Entry 4Q5S (X-ray diffraction, 3.00 A resolution); this record covers chains C and D of the 9 polymer chains in the assembly.

== Chain C ==
Name: DNA-directed RNA polymerase subunit beta
Source organism: Thermus thermophilus
Notes: EC 2.7.7.6
UniProtKB: Q8RQE9 (RPOB_THET8); numbering as in UniProt (aligned over 1-1119)
Sequence (1119 residues; row label = number of the first residue in the row):
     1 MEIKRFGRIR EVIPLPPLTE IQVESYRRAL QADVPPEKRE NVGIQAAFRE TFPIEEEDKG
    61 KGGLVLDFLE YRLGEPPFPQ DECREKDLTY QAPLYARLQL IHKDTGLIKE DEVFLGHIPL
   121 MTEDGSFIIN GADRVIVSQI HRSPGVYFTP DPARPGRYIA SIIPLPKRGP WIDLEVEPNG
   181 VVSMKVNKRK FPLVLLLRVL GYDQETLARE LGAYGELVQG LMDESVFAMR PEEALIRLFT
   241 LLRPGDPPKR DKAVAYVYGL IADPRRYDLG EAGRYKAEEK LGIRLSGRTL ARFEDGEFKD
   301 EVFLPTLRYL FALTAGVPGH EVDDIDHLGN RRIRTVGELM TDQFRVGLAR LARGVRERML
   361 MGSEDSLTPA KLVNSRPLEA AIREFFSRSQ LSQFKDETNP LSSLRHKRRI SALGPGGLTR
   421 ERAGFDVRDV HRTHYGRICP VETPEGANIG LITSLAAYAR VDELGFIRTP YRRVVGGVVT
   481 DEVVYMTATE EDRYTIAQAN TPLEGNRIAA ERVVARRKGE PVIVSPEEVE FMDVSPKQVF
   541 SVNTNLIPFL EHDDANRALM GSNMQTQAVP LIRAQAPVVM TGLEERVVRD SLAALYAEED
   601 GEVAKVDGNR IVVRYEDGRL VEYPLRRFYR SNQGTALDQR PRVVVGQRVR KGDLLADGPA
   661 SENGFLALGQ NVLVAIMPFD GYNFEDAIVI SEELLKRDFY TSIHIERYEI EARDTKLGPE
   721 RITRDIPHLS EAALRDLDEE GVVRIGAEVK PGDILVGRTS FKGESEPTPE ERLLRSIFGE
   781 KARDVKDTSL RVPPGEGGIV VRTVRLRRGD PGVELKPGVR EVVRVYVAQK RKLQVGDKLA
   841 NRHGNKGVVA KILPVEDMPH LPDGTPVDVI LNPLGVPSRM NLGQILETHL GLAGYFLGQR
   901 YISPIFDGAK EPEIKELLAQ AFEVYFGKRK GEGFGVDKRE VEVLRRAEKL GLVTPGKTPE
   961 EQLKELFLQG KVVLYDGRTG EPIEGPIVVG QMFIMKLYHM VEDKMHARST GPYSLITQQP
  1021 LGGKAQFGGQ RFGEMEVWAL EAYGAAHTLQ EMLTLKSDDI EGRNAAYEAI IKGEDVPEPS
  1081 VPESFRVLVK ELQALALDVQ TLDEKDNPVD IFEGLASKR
Not modelled in the structure: 57-63, 1119
Ligand contacts: ATP (adenosine-5'-triphosphate): Gln-390, Gln-393, Arg-420

== Chain D ==
Name: DNA-directed RNA polymerase subunit beta'
Source organism: Thermus thermophilus
Notes: EC 2.7.7.6
UniProtKB: Q8RQE8 (RPOC_THET8); numbering as in UniProt (aligned over 1-1524)
Sequence (1524 residues; numbered 1 to 1524; the number before each row is that of its first residue):
     1 MKKEVRKVRI ALASPEKIRS WSYGEVEKPE TINYRTLKPE RDGLFDERIF GPIKDYECAC
    61 GKYKRQRFEG KVCERCGVEV TKSIVRRYRM GHIELATPAA HIWFVKDVPS KIGTLLDLSA
   121 TELEQVLYFS KYIVLDPKGA ILNGVPVEKR QLLTDEEYRE LRYGKQETYP LPPGVDALVK
   181 DGEEVVKGQE LAPGVVSRLD GVALYRFPRR VRVEYVKKER AGLRLPLAAW VEKEAYKPGE
   241 ILAELPEPYL FRAEEEGVVE LKELEEGAFL VLRREDEPVA TYFLPVGMTP LVVHGEIVEK
   301 GQPLAEAKGL LRMPRQVRAA QVEAEEEGET VYLTLFLEWT EPKDYRVQPH MNVVVPEGAR
   361 VEAGDKIVAA IDPEEEVIAE AEGVVHLHEP ASILVVKARV YPFEDDVEVS TGDRVAPGDV
   421 LADGGKVKSD VYGRVEVDLV RNVVRVVESY DIDARMGAEA IQQLLKELDL EALEKELLEE
   481 MKHPSRARRA KARKRLEVVR AFLDSGNRPE WMILEAVPVL PPDLRPMVQV DGGRFATSDL
   541 NDLYRRLINR NNRLKKLLAQ GAPEIIIRNE KRMLQEAVDA LLDNGRRGAP VTNPGSDRPL
   601 RSLTDILSGK QGRFRQNLLG KRVDYSGRSV IVVGPQLKLH QCGLPKRMAL ELFKPFLLKK
   661 MEEKGIAPNV KAARRMLERQ RDIKDEVWDA LEEVIHGKVV LLNRAPTLHR LGIQAFQPVL
   721 VEGQSIQLHP LVCEAFNADF DGDQMAVHVP LSSFAQAEAR IQMLSAHNLL SPASGEPLAK
   781 PSRDIILGLY YITQVRKEKK GAGLEFATPE EALAAHERGE VALNAPIKVA GRETSVGRLK
   841 YVFANPDEAL LAVAHGIVDL QDVVTVRYMG KRLETSPGRI LFARIVAEAV EDEKVAWELI
   901 QLDVPQEKNS LKDLVYQAFL RLGMEKTARL LDALKYYGFT FSTTSGITIG IDDAVIPEEK
   961 KQYLEEADRK LLQIEQAYEM GFLTDRERYD QILQLWTETT EKVTQAVFKN FEENYPFNPL
  1021 YVMAQSGARG NPQQIRQLCG LRGLMQKPSG ETFEVPVRSS FREGLTVLEY FISSHGARKG
  1081 GADTALRTAD SGYLTRKLVD VTHEIVVREA DCGTTNYISV PLFQPDEVTR SLRLRKRADI
  1141 EAGLYGRVLA REVEVLGVRL EEGRYLSMDD VHLLIKAAEA GEIQEVPVRS PLTCQTRYGV
  1201 CQKCYGYDLS MARPVSIGEA VGIVAAQSIG EPGTQLTMRT FHTGGVAGAA DITQGLPRVI
  1261 ELFEARRPKA KAVISEIDGV VRIEETEEKL SVFVESEGFS KEYKLPKEAR LLVKDGDYVE
  1321 AGQPLTRGAI DPHQLLEAKG PEAVERYLVE EIQKVYRAQG VKLHDKHIEI VVRQMMKYVE
  1381 VTDPGDSRLL EGQVLEKWDV EALNERLIAE GKTPVAWKPL LMGVTKSALS TKSWLSAASF
  1441 QNTTHVLTEA AIAGKKDELI GLKENVILGR LIPAGTGSDF VRFTQVVDQK TLKAIEEARK
  1501 EAVEAKERPA ARRGVKREQP GKQA
Not modelled in the structure: 1-3, 1239-1253, 1503-1524
Bound ions: Zn2+ site 1: Cys-58, Cys-60, Cys-73, Cys-76; Mg2+: Asp-739, Asp-741, Asp-743 (shared with 2 residues of chain I); Zn2+ site 2: Cys-1112, Cys-1194, Cys-1201, Cys-1204
Reported in the primary citation:
  - conformationally variable residues (order/disorder transition): Arg-1239 to Thr-1253
  - specificity-determining residues: Arg-704 (proposed by the authors, not directly observed)

== Interface between chain C and chain D ==
Residue-residue contacts - 380 pairs, chain C then chain D:
  Phe-425(C) with Asp-1083(D); Leu-1086(D), hydrophobic; Arg-1087(D)
  Arg-428(C) with Arg-1078(D), hydrogen bond (backbone-side chain); Leu-1086(D)
  Asp-429(C) with Pro-1048(D); Arg-1078(D); Lys-1079(D)
  Val-430(C) with Ser-1074(D); His-1075(D), hydrogen bond (backbone-side chain); Arg-1078(D)
  His-431(C) with Phe-1071(D)
  Arg-432(C) with Phe-1071(D)
  Tyr-435(C) with Val-1067(D); Phe-1071(D)
  Pro-440(C) with Phe-1071(D), hydrophobic; Ser-1074(D), hydrogen bond (backbone-side chain); Arg-1078(D), hydrogen bond (backbone-side chain)
  Val-441(C) with Tyr-1070(D), hydrophobic
  Thr-443(C) with Arg-1078(D)
  Gly-446(C) with Ala-1085(D)
  Ile-449(C) with Arg-1078(D); Gly-1081(D); Ala-1082(D)
  Gly-450(C) with Arg-1078(D)
  Gln-498(C) with Val-1067(D); Leu-1068(D)
  Val-514(C) with Leu-1068(D), hydrophobic
  Arg-516(C) with Leu-1068(D)
  Glu-520(C) with Lys-1047(D), salt bridge
  Pro-521(C) with Leu-1068(D), hydrophobic
  Pro-536(C) with Val-1067(D), hydrophobic
  Phe-540(C) with Tyr-1070(D), hydrophobic
  Leu-550(C) with Tyr-1070(D)
  Glu-551(C) with Gly-1064(D); Leu-1065(D), hydrogen bond (backbone-backbone)
  His-552(C) with Phe-1061(D), hydrogen bond (side chain-backbone); Arg-1062(D); Glu-1063(D); Gly-1064(D)
  Asp-553(C) with Phe-1061(D); Tyr-1070(D), hydrogen bond (backbone-side chain)
  Asp-554(C) with Arg-1042(D), salt bridge; Phe-1061(D)
  Ala-555(C) with Tyr-1070(D)
  Asn-556(C) with Ala-1077(D)
  Ala-558(C) with Tyr-1070(D)
  Ile-676(C) with Ile-947(D); Thr-948(D), hydrogen bond (backbone-side chain); Ile-949(D)
  Met-677(C) with Thr-943(D); Ile-947(D)
  Pro-678(C) with Asp-784(D); Ser-942(D); Thr-943(D), hydrogen bond (backbone-side chain); Ile-947(D)
  Phe-679(C) with Thr-943(D)
  Asp-680(C) with Pro-635(D); Phe-939(D); Thr-940(D); Thr-943(D)
  Gly-681(C) with Val-633(D); Pro-635(D); Phe-939(D)
  Tyr-682(C) with Val-633(D), hydrophobic; Pro-635(D); Gln-636(D)
  Phe-684(C) with Val-633(D), hydrophobic; Pro-730(D); Phe-740(D); Ser-782(D); Arg-783(D)
  Glu-685(C) with Asp-739(D); Phe-740(D), hydrogen bond (backbone-backbone); Arg-783(D), salt bridge; Arg-1029(D), salt bridge
  Asp-686(C) with Asp-739(D)
  Ala-687(C) with Val-633(D), hydrophobic
  Arg-713(C) with Gln-529(D); Gly-532(D); Gly-533(D)
  Lys-716(C) with Arg-35(D); Leu-37(D)
  Glu-748(C) with Arg-681(D), hydrogen bond (backbone-side chain)
  Lys-750(C) with Gln-680(D); Arg-681(D)
  Pro-751(C) with Glu-678(D); Arg-679(D); Gln-680(D), hydrogen bond (backbone-backbone)
  Gly-752(C) with Arg-679(D)
  Asp-753(C) with Arg-679(D), salt bridge; Arg-681(D), salt bridge
  Glu-764(C) with Lys-54(D); Glu-57(D)
  Thr-768(C) with Arg-65(D)
  Pro-769(C) with Arg-65(D)
  Glu-770(C) with Arg-65(D)
  Gln-834(C) with Gln-724(D)
  Val-835(C) with Ser-725(D), hydrogen bond (backbone-side chain)
  Gly-836(C) with Val-630(D); Ser-725(D)
  Lys-838(C) with Asp-741(D)
  Lys-846(C) with Asp-741(D)
  Gly-847(C) with Phe-740(D)
  Val-848(C) with Ile-631(D); Val-632(D), hydrophobic; Phe-740(D), hydrogen bond (backbone-backbone); Gly-742(D)
  Val-849(C) with Val-632(D)
  Ala-850(C) with Val-632(D), hydrophobic; Val-633(D), hydrophobic
  Asn-872(C) with Asp-784(D), hydrogen bond
  Pro-873(C) with Ile-947(D); Ile-949(D), hydrophobic
  Leu-874(C) with Arg-783(D); Asp-784(D); Met-1023(D), hydrophobic; Ala-1028(D), hydrophobic; Arg-1029(D)
  Val-876(C) with Ile-949(D), hydrophobic
  Pro-877(C) with Met-1023(D), hydrophobic; Arg-1029(D); Leu-1038(D)
  Ser-878(C) with Arg-1029(D), hydrogen bond; Gln-1034(D), hydrogen bond (backbone-side chain)
  Arg-879(C) with Arg-1029(D)
  Met-880(C) with Gln-1037(D); Phe-1061(D)
  Leu-882(C) with Leu-1038(D), hydrophobic; Phe-1061(D), hydrophobic; Arg-1062(D)
  Ile-885(C) with Ile-949(D); Gly-950(D); Ile-951(D)
  Leu-886(C) with Ile-951(D), hydrophobic
  His-889(C) with Gly-950(D); Ile-951(D), hydrogen bond (side chain-backbone)
  Phe-906(C) with Leu-1065(D); Thr-1066(D); Val-1067(D); Tyr-1070(D), hydrophobic
  Glu-911(C) with Ile-951(D); Asp-952(D); Arg-1062(D), salt bridge
  Lys-915(C) with Asp-952(D), salt bridge
  Arg-945(C) with Asp-859(D), salt bridge
  Arg-946(C) with Tyr-791(D), hydrogen bond; Arg-796(D); Asp-859(D), salt bridge; Gln-861(D), hydrogen bond
  Lys-949(C) with Arg-796(D); Glu-798(D), salt bridge
  Leu-950(C) with Tyr-1015(D); Phe-1017(D), hydrophobic
  Gly-951(C) with Tyr-1015(D)
  Leu-968(C) with Asp-952(D)
  Gln-969(C) with Asp-952(D)
  Lys-971(C) with Asp-953(D), salt bridge
  Ile-983(C) with Thr-944(D); Gly-946(D)
  Glu-984(C) with Tyr-791(D), hydrogen bond (backbone-side chain); Thr-944(D), hydrogen bond (backbone-backbone); Ser-945(D)
  Pro-986(C) with Gly-946(D); Thr-948(D)
  Ile-987(C) with Gly-946(D)
  Val-988(C) with Thr-948(D), hydrogen bond (backbone-side chain); Ile-949(D); Gly-950(D)
  Val-1001(C) with Val-630(D), hydrophobic; Gln-724(D); Ser-725(D)
  Glu-1002(C) with Gln-724(D)
  Lys-1004(C) with Arg-628(D); Val-630(D); Gln-744(D)
  Met-1005(C) with Arg-628(D); Ser-629(D); Met-648(D), hydrophobic; Gln-724(D)
  His-1006(C) with Gly-627(D); Arg-628(D), hydrogen bond (backbone-backbone); Met-648(D)
  Ala-1007(C) with Gly-627(D); Glu-651(D)
  Arg-1008(C) with Asp-624(D), salt bridge; Tyr-625(D), hydrogen bond (backbone-backbone); Ser-626(D), hydrogen bond (backbone-backbone); Glu-651(D)
  Ser-1009(C) with Asp-624(D); Tyr-625(D), hydrogen bond (backbone-backbone); Glu-651(D), hydrogen bond
  Thr-1010(C) with Arg-674(D)
  Tyr-1013(C) with Asp-624(D), hydrogen bond
  Leu-1015(C) with Arg-87(D), hydrogen bond (backbone-side chain); Val-528(D), hydrophobic
  Ile-1016(C) with Arg-87(D), hydrogen bond (backbone-side chain); Leu-524(D); Pro-526(D)
  Thr-1017(C) with Arg-613(D); Asn-617(D)
  Gln-1018(C) with Arg-87(D)
  Gln-1019(C) with Asn-617(D), hydrogen bond; Lys-621(D)
  Pro-1020(C) with Arg-622(D); Asp-624(D)
  Leu-1021(C) with Arg-622(D)
  Gly-1022(C) with Arg-622(D)
  Phe-1027(C) with Glu-651(D)
  Gly-1029(C) with Arg-622(D), hydrogen bond (backbone-side chain); Val-623(D)
  Gln-1030(C) with Arg-622(D); Val-623(D), hydrogen bond (backbone-backbone); Ser-626(D), hydrogen bond (backbone-side chain); Gly-627(D); Arg-628(D), hydrogen bond
  Arg-1031(C) with Arg-615(D), hydrogen bond (side chain-backbone); Gln-616(D), hydrogen bond (side chain-backbone); Gly-620(D), hydrogen bond (side chain-backbone); Lys-621(D); Arg-622(D)
  Phe-1032(C) with Gly-620(D); Lys-621(D), hydrogen bond (backbone-backbone); Ile-713(D), hydrophobic; His-748(D)
  Glu-1034(C) with Arg-615(D), salt bridge; Leu-619(D); Arg-1096(D), salt bridge
  Met-1035(C) with Thr-707(D)
  Glu-1036(C) with Asn-703(D); Thr-707(D), hydrogen bond; Ile-713(D)
  Val-1037(C) with Leu-619(D)
  Trp-1038(C) with Arg-1096(D); Val-1099(D); Ile-1223(D); Gln-1227(D)
  Ala-1039(C) with Thr-707(D); Ile-713(D), hydrophobic; Gln-1227(D)
  Leu-1040(C) with Met-763(D), hydrophobic
  Glu-1041(C) with Ala-1220(D); Ile-1223(D); Leu-1462(D); Val-1466(D)
  Ala-1042(C) with Arg-710(D), hydrogen bond (backbone-side chain); Ile-1223(D), hydrophobic; Gln-1227(D)
  Tyr-1043(C) with Arg-710(D), hydrogen bond (side chain-backbone); Leu-711(D); Ile-713(D), hydrogen bond (side chain-backbone); Gln-714(D); Gln-762(D), hydrogen bond (backbone-side chain); Met-763(D), hydrophobic; Asn-768(D)
  Gly-1044(C) with Gln-762(D); Ala-1474(D); Gly-1475(D); Thr-1476(D), hydrogen bond (backbone-side chain)
  Ala-1045(C) with Glu-758(D); Gln-762(D); Met-763(D), hydrophobic
  Ala-1046(C) with Glu-758(D), hydrogen bond (backbone-side chain); Leu-1471(D); Ile-1472(D), hydrophobic; Ala-1474(D); Thr-1476(D), hydrogen bond (backbone-side chain); Gly-1477(D)
  His-1047(C) with Phe-754(D); Glu-758(D), salt bridge; Leu-1471(D); Thr-1476(D)
  Thr-1048(C) with Leu-701(D); Ala-755(D), hydrogen bond (side chain-backbone); Glu-758(D), hydrogen bond
  Leu-1049(C) with Ile-1472(D), hydrophobic
  Gln-1050(C) with Gly-1469(D); Arg-1470(D); Leu-1471(D)
  Glu-1051(C) with Pro-750(D); Leu-751(D), hydrogen bond (side chain-backbone); Ser-752(D), hydrogen bond (side chain-backbone); Ala-755(D)
  Met-1052(C) with Val-623(D)
  Leu-1053(C) with Lys-621(D); Val-1466(D)
  Thr-1054(C) with Gly-1469(D)
  Lys-1056(C) with Arg-622(D); Val-623(D); Asp-624(D), hydrogen bond (backbone-backbone); Tyr-625(D); Val-749(D), hydrogen bond (side chain-backbone); Leu-751(D)
  Ser-1057(C) with Lys-621(D); Arg-622(D), hydrogen bond (side chain-backbone)
  Asp-1058(C) with Lys-621(D)
  Tyr-1067(C) with Tyr-625(D); Pro-655(D), hydrophobic; Leu-658(D); Arg-674(D), hydrogen bond
  Ile-1070(C) with Pro-655(D), hydrophobic; Phe-656(D), hydrophobic; Lys-659(D)
  Ile-1071(C) with Pro-655(D); Lys-659(D); Val-670(D)
  Lys-1072(C) with Lys-659(D)
  Gly-1073(C) with Lys-659(D)
  Asp-1075(C) with Ser-753(D), hydrogen bond
  Val-1076(C) with Ser-752(D)
  Pro-1082(C) with Leu-1468(D); Gly-1469(D)
  Glu-1083(C) with Arg-87(D), salt bridge; Tyr-88(D), hydrogen bond
  Phe-1085(C) with Leu-1468(D), hydrophobic
  Arg-1086(C) with Tyr-88(D), hydrogen bond
  Val-1087(C) with Leu-524(D), hydrophobic
  Leu-1088(C) with Leu-607(D), hydrophobic; Phe-614(D), hydrophobic
  Lys-1090(C) with Tyr-88(D), hydrogen bond (side chain-backbone); Met-90(D); Leu-520(D); Leu-524(D)
  Glu-1091(C) with Leu-520(D); Ile-606(D); Leu-607(D); Arg-613(D), salt bridge
  Leu-1092(C) with Leu-607(D), hydrophobic; Leu-1447(D), hydrophobic
  Gln-1093(C) with Trp-21(D); Met-90(D); Pro-518(D)
  Ala-1094(C) with Pro-518(D), hydrophobic; Leu-520(D), hydrophobic; Leu-582(D); Leu-603(D)
  Leu-1095(C) with His-101(D), hydrogen bond (backbone-side chain); Trp-103(D), hydrophobic; Leu-582(D), hydrophobic; Leu-603(D), hydrophobic; Leu-607(D), hydrophobic
  Ala-1096(C) with Ala-13(D), hydrogen bond (backbone-backbone); His-101(D); Leu-514(D), hydrophobic
  Leu-1097(C) with Ala-11(D); Trp-21(D); Trp-103(D), hydrophobic; Ala-1451(D), hydrophobic
  Asp-1098(C) with Arg-9(D); Ile-10(D); Ala-11(D), hydrogen bond (backbone-backbone); Lys-17(D), salt bridge; Trp-21(D)
  Val-1099(C) with Arg-9(D)
  Gln-1100(C) with Val-8(D); Arg-9(D), hydrogen bond (backbone-backbone)
  Thr-1101(C) with Lys-7(D)
  Leu-1102(C) with Val-5(D); Arg-6(D), hydrogen bond (backbone-backbone); Lys-7(D), hydrogen bond (backbone-backbone); Arg-9(D); Lys-1456(D)
  Asp-1103(C) with Glu-4(D); Lys-7(D)
  Glu-1104(C) with Arg-6(D), salt bridge; Lys-7(D)
  Asp-1106(C) with Lys-7(D); Lys-1456(D)
  Val-1109(C) with Val-5(D), hydrophobic
  Phe-1112(C) with Tyr-88(D), hydrophobic
  Leu-1115(C) with Tyr-23(D); Ile-84(D), hydrophobic; Val-85(D), hydrophobic; Arg-89(D), hydrogen bond (backbone-side chain)
  Ala-1116(C) with Tyr-23(D)
  Ser-1117(C) with Tyr-23(D), hydrogen bond (backbone-side chain)
  Lys-1118(C) with Arg-19(D), hydrogen bond (side chain-backbone); Ser-20(D); Ser-22(D); Tyr-23(D)
Other interface residues (no listed pair), chain C (185 interface residues in all): Ala-423, Gly-424, His-434, Cys-439, Ala-447, Val-539, Ala-732, Arg-735, Asp-736, Val-749, Ser-765, Arg-978, Gly-985, Gly-1033, Val-1081, Ser-1084
Other interface residues (no listed pair), chain D (199 interface residues in all): Leu-12, Ile-18, Lys-38, Phe-104, Pro-521, Asp-523, Asp-531, Tyr-544, Leu-618, Arg-647, Leu-652, Lys-654, Leu-708, His-709, Cys-733, Ala-746, Leu-787, Leu-1020, Gly-1030, Thr-1095, Glu-1219, Val-1224, Lys-1463, Ile-1467

== In short ==
The interface between chain C and chain D involves 185 residues on one side and 199 on the other, with 69
hydrogen bonds and 20 salt bridges. Among the polar pairs are Glu-520(C)/Lys-1047(D), Asp-554(C)/Arg-1042(D)
and Glu-685(C)/Arg-783(D). Chain C binds ATP. The paper reports the specificity determinant Arg-704(D);
conformational variability at Arg-1239(D).
Here chain C is DNA-directed RNA polymerase subunit beta and chain D is DNA-directed RNA polymerase subunit
beta', both from Thermus thermophilus. Entry 4Q5S (Thermus thermophilus RNA polymerase initially transcribing
complex containing 6-mer RNA) was determined by X-ray diffraction together with 4Q4Z from the same study.
